Entry 7WMO (X-ray diffraction, 2.56 A resolution); this record covers chains A and B.

== Chain A ==
Molecule: Isoform Beta-2 of Thyroid hormone receptor beta
Source organism: Homo sapiens
UniProt: P10828 (THB_HUMAN), isoform P10828-2; residues 202-461 here correspond to UniProt positions 217-476 (UniProt number = residue number + 15)
Chain sequence (260 residues; numbered 202 to 461; the number before each row is that of its first residue):
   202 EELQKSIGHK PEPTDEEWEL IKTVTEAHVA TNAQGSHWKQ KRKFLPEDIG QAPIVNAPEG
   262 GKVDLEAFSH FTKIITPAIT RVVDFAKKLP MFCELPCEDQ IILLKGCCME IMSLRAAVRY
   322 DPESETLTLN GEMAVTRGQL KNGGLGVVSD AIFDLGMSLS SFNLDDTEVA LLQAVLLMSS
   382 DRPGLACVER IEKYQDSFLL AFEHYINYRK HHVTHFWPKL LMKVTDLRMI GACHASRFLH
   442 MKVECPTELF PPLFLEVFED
Not modelled in the structure: 202-209, 249-267, 444-445, 460-461
Residues lining bound ligands: 9IW (2-[[1-ethoxy-7-[4-(3-fluoranyl-5-methoxy-phenyl)carbonyl-2,6-dimethyl-phenoxy]-4-oxidanyl-isoquinolin-3-yl]carbonylamino]ethanoic acid): N233, F269, F272, T273, I275, I276, A279, R282, M310, M313, S314, R316, A317, R320, T329, L330, N331, G344, G345, L346, I353, H435, M442, C446, L450, F451, P452, F455

== Chain B ==
Molecule: Nuclear receptor coactivator 2
Source organism: Homo sapiens
UniProt: Q15596 (NCOA2_HUMAN); residue numbers follow UniProt; this construct covers 741-751
Chain sequence (11 residues; each row starts with the number of its first residue):
   741 ENALLRYLLD K

== Interface between chain A and chain B ==
Pairs across the interface (19; chain A residue first):
  K288(A) with L748(B), hydrogen bond (side chain-backbone); L749(B), hydrogen bond (side chain-backbone); K751(B)
  F293(A) with L749(B), hydrophobic
  C298(A) with D750(B)
  E299(A) with R746(B), salt bridge
  Q301(A) with L749(B)
  I302(A) with N742(B); R746(B); L749(B), hydrophobic
  L305(A) with L749(B), hydrophobic
  K306(A) with N742(B), hydrogen bond
  L454(A) with L744(B), hydrophobic; L748(B), hydrophobic
  E457(A) with N742(B); A743(B), hydrogen bond (side chain-backbone); L744(B), hydrogen bond (side chain-backbone); L745(B), hydrogen bond (side chain-backbone)
  V458(A) with L745(B), hydrophobic
Also at the interface, not in a pair above, chain A (14 interface residues in all): T281, V284, P453

== Overview ==
The interface between chain A and chain B involves 14 residues on one side and 9 on the other; the contacts
include 6 hydrogen bonds and 1 salt bridge. Polar contacts include E299(A)-R746(B), K288(A)-L748(B) and
K288(A)-L749(B). Bound to chain A: compound 9IW.
Chain A is Isoform Beta-2 of Thyroid hormone receptor beta and chain B is Nuclear receptor coactivator 2, both
from Homo sapiens; the structure, A novel chemical derivative(92) of THRB agonist, was determined by X-ray
diffraction (same publication as 7WLX, 7WMG, 7WMH, 7WMJ, 7WML and 7WMN).
